5BXF - chains A and B; structure by X-ray diffraction, 2.85 A resolution.

# Chain A
Name: IgG receptor FcRn large subunit p51
Organism: Homo sapiens
Reference sequence: P55899 (FCGRN_HUMAN); residues -22 to 267 here correspond to UniProt positions 1-290 (UniProt number = residue number + 23)
Amino-acid sequence (300 residues; each row starts with the number of its first residue; numbers below 1 keep their minus sign (Met-22 is residue -22)):
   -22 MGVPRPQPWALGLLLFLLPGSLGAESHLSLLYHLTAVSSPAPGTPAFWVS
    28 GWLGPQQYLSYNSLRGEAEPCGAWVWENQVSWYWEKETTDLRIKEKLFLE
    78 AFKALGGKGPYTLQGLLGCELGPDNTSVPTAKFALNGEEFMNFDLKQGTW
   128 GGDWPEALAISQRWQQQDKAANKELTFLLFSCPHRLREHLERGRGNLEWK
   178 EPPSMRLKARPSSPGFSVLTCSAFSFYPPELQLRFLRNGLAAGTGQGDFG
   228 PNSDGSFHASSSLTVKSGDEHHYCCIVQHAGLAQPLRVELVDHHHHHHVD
Unresolved in the structure: -22 to 4, 268-277
Disulfide bonds: Cys96-Cys159, Cys198-Cys252
Sequence notes: expression tag (268-277)
UniProt features mapped onto this chain:
  - glycosylation: Asn102 (N-linked (GlcNAc...) asparagine)

# Chain B
Name: Beta-2-microglobulin
Organism: Homo sapiens
Reference sequence: P61769 (B2MG_HUMAN); residues -19 to 99 here correspond to UniProt positions 1-119 (UniProt number = residue number + 20)
Amino-acid sequence (119 residues; numbered -19 to 99; the number before each row is that of its first residue; numbers below 1 keep their minus sign (Met-19 is residue -19)):
   -19 MSRSVALAVLALLSLSGLEAIQRTPKIQVYSRHPAENGKSNFLNCYVSGF
    31 HPSDIEVDLLKNGERIEKVEHSDLSFSKDWSFYLLYYTEFTPTEKDEYAC
    81 RVNHVTLSQPKIVKWDRDM
Unresolved in the structure: -19 to 0
Disulfide bonds: Cys25-Cys80
UniProt features mapped onto this chain:
  - modified residue: Gln2 (Pyrrolidone carboxylic acid)
  - glycosylation: Ile1 (N-linked (Glc) (glycation) isoleucine), Lys19 (N-linked (Glc) (glycation) lysine), Lys41 (N-linked (Glc) (glycation) lysine), Lys48 (N-linked (Glc) (glycation) lysine), Lys58 (N-linked (Glc) (glycation) lysine), Lys91 (N-linked (Glc) (glycation) lysine), Lys94 (N-linked (Glc) (glycation) lysine)

# Chain A / chain B interface
Residue-residue contacts (63):
  Leu8(A) - Lys58(B)
  His10(A) - Ser55(B)  hydrogen bond
  His10(A) - Phe56(B)  hydrogen bond (side chain-backbone)
  Leu11(A) - Phe56(B)
  Thr12(A) - Phe56(B)
  Thr12(A) - Phe62(B)
  Trp25(A) - Leu54(B)  hydrogen bond (side chain-backbone)
  Ser27(A) - Ser55(B)
  Trp29(A) - Ser55(B)
  Trp29(A) - Tyr63(B)
  Gln34(A) - Asp53(B)  hydrogen bond
  Ser37(A) - Asp53(B)  hydrogen bond
  Thr89(A) - His31(B)
  Gln91(A) - His31(B)  hydrogen bond
  Gln91(A) - Phe56(B)
  Gln91(A) - Trp60(B)  hydrogen bond (side chain-backbone)
  Gln91(A) - Phe62(B)
  Gly92(A) - Phe56(B)
  Leu93(A) - Lys58(B)
  Leu93(A) - Trp60(B)  hydrophobic
  Lys109(A) - Trp60(B)
  Phe110(A) - Trp60(B)
  Ala111(A) - Trp60(B)  hydrophobic
  Asn113(A) - Ile1(B)  hydrogen bond (backbone-backbone)
  Asn113(A) - His31(B)
  Gly114(A) - Ile1(B)
  Gly114(A) - Arg3(B)
  Gly114(A) - His31(B)
  Glu115(A) - Ile1(B)  hydrogen bond (side chain-backbone)
  Glu116(A) - Trp60(B)  hydrogen bond
  Arg183(A) - Pro14(B)
  Lys185(A) - Arg97(B)
  Lys185(A) - Asp98(B)  salt bridge
  Arg187(A) - Asp96(B)  salt bridge
  Ser199(A) - Asp98(B)  hydrogen bond (side chain-backbone)
  Phe201(A) - Ser11(B)
  Phe201(A) - Arg12(B)
  Phe201(A) - His13(B)
  Phe201(A) - Pro14(B)  hydrophobic
  Ser202(A) - Arg12(B)  hydrogen bond (side chain-backbone)
  Ser202(A) - His13(B)
  Asp225(A) - Lys6(B)  salt bridge
  Asp225(A) - Gln8(B)
  Asp225(A) - Met99(B)
  Phe226(A) - Gln8(B)  hydrogen bond (backbone-side chain)
  Phe226(A) - Tyr26(B)
  Gly227(A) - Tyr10(B)
  Gly227(A) - Tyr26(B)
  Pro228(A) - Tyr10(B)  hydrogen bond (backbone-side chain)
  Pro228(A) - Tyr26(B)
  Pro228(A) - Leu65(B)
  Asn229(A) - Tyr10(B)
  Asn229(A) - Arg12(B)
  Asn229(A) - Asn24(B)  hydrogen bond
  Asn229(A) - Leu65(B)
  Ser230(A) - Arg12(B)  hydrogen bond
  Ser230(A) - Leu65(B)
  Ser230(A) - Tyr67(B)
  Asp231(A) - Arg12(B)  salt bridge
  His235(A) - Tyr10(B)
  His235(A) - Ser11(B)
  His235(A) - Met99(B)  hydrogen bond (side chain-backbone)
  Ser237(A) - Met99(B)
Also at the interface, not in a pair above, chain A (39 interface residues in all): Val14, Ser181, Thr197, Ser239
Also at the interface, not in a pair above, chain B (29 interface residues in all): Phe22, Ser33, Asp59

# Overview
39 residues of chain A and 29 residues of chain B are in contact, with 17 hydrogen bonds and 4 salt bridges.
Polar contacts include Lys185(A)-Asp98(B), Arg187(A)-Asp96(B) and Asp225(A)-Lys6(B).
Chain A is IgG receptor FcRn large subunit p51 and chain B is Beta-2-microglobulin, both from Homo sapiens;
the structure, Apo FcRn Structure at pH 4.5, was determined by X-ray diffraction.
